9NBB - chains F and G of the 6 polymer chains in the assembly; structure by electron microscopy, 5.90 A resolution (low resolution: residue-level contacts below are approximate; hydrogen-bond / salt-bridge calls are withheld).

== Chain F ==
Protein: AUGMIN subunit 6
Organism: Arabidopsis thaliana
Reference sequence: Q94BP7 (AUG6_ARATH); numbering as in UniProt (aligned over 1-387)
Chain sequence (387 residues; each row starts with the number of its first residue):
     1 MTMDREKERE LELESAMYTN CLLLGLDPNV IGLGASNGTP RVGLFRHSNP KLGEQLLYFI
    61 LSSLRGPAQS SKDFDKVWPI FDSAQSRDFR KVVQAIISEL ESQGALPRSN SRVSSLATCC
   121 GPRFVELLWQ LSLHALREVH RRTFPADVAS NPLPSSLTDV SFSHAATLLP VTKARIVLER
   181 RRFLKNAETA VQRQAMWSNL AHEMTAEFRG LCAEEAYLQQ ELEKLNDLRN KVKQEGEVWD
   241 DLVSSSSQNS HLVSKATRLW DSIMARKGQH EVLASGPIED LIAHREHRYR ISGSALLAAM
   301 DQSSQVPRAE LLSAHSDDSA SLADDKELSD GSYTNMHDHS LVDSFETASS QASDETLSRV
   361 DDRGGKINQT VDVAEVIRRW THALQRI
Disordered / not traced: 329-387

== Chain G ==
Protein: AUGMIN subunit 7
Organism: Arabidopsis thaliana
Reference sequence: Q0WTP1 (AUG7_ARATH); numbering as in UniProt (aligned over 1-329)
Chain sequence (329 residues; row label = number of the first residue in the row):
     1 MAAKQMEEIQ KKLRLLSYPR ANAPAQSLLF AGMERYALLE WLFFKLLGDK SPFSQQNLQG
    61 DAGVRDEETV RIQYLAEIAK FLGITPTVDI EAIQGHGTYE DRMEMLRNIV DLVEASLFSD
   121 NQEWSIDEQV AKDIQLIDAI AERQSLIFSE ECKLFPADVQ IQSIYPLPDV SELETKLSEQ
   181 AKILSNLQQK VDDLAAKHAY NPDEEYTEVE SQLRARLESF LETARAFNTI YTKEIRPWTH
   241 MMEVPQLHGF GPAANRLLEA YNMLLKFLGN LKNLRDSHAA LSIGSSGTVA GEPSSVTRIV
   301 SDCEAALTVL NRDLGILSAS IAREQGERL
Disordered / not traced: 268-329

== Interface between chain F and chain G ==
Pairs across the interface (46; chain F residue first):
  Glu14(F) with Glu142(G)
  Met17(F) with Ile134(G); Asp138(G)
  Tyr18(F) with Asp138(G)
  Cys21(F) with Ile134(G)
  Ser36(F) with Trp124(G)
  Trp129(F) with Gln122(G); Glu123(G)
  Leu136(F) with Ile126(G)
  Pro154(F) with Glu77(G); Lys80(G)
  Ser155(F) with Glu77(G); Ile78(G); Lys80(G)
  Thr158(F) with Asp49(G)
  Asp159(F) with Asp49(G)
  Phe162(F) with Pro52(G)
  Ser163(F) with Asp49(G)
  His164(F) with Asp49(G); Ile109(G); Leu112(G)
  Pro170(F) with Ala115(G); Ser116(G); Ser119(G)
  Val171(F) with Ala115(G)
  Lys173(F) with Phe118(G); Ile126(G); Gln129(G)
  Ala174(F) with Ala115(G)
  Ile176(F) with Gln129(G)
  Val177(F) with Asp111(G)
  Leu178(F) with Asp111(G)
  Arg180(F) with Asp133(G)
  Arg181(F) with Asp111(G)
  Phe183(F) with Asp138(G)
  Val191(F) with Gln144(G); Ser145(G); Phe148(G)
  Gln194(F) with Ala141(G); Glu142(G); Ser145(G)
  Ala195(F) with Ser145(G); Phe148(G); Ser149(G)
  Ser198(F) with Leu146(G)
  Asn199(F) with Ser149(G)
Interface residues without a listed pair, chain F (35 interface residues in all): Glu10, Leu24, Gly25, Thr167, Leu169, Met196
Interface residues without a listed pair, chain G (38 interface residues in all): Gly48, Ala79, Met105, Arg107, Asp127, Val130, Ile137, Ala139, Arg143, Cys152, Lys153

== In short ==
35 residues of chain F and 38 residues of chain G are in contact.
Chain F is AUGMIN subunit 6 and chain G is AUGMIN subunit 7, both from Arabidopsis thaliana; the structure,
Augmin/V junction(closed), was determined by electron microscopy, deposited together with 9NA8, 9NA9, 9NBA and
9NBD.
